PDB entry 8AP6 | electron microscopy, 3.20 A resolution | chains B1 and E1 of the 80 polymer chains in the assembly

[Chain B1]
Name: ATP synthase subunit alpha, mitochondrial
Organism: Trypanosoma brucei brucei
UniProt: Q9GS23 (ATPA_TRYBB); residue numbers follow UniProt; this construct covers 1-584
Amino-acid sequence (584 residues; each row starts with the number of its first residue):
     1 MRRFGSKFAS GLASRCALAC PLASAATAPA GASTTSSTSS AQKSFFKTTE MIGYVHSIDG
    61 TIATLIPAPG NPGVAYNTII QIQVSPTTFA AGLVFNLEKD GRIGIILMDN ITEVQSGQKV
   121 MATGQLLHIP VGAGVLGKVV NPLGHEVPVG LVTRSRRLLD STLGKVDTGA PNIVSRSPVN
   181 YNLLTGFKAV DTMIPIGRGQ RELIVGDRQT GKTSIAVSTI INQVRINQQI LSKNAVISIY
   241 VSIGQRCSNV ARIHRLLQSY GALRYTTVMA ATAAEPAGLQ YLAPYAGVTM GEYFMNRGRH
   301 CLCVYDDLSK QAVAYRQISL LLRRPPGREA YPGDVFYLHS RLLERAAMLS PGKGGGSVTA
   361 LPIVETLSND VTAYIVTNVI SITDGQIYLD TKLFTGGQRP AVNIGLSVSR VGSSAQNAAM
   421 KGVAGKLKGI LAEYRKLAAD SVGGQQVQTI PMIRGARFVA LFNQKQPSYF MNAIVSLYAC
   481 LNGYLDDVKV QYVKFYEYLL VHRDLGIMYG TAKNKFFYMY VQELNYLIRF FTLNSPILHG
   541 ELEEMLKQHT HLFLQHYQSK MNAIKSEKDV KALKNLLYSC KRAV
Not modelled in the structure: 1-45, 152-160, 439-445
Bound ions: Mg2+: Thr-213 (together with ATP)
Residues lining bound ligands:
  - ATP (adenosine-5'-triphosphate), molecule 1: Asp-207, Arg-208, Gln-209, Thr-210, Gly-211, Lys-212, Thr-213, Ser-214, Gln-245, Glu-365, Phe-394, Arg-399, Pro-400, Gln-464, Lys-465, Arg-582
  - ATP, molecule 2: Ile-380, Ser-381, Val-408, Arg-410
Curated features (UniProtKB/Swiss-Prot):
  - binding site (ATP): Asp-207 to Ser-214, Gln-464
  - site: Leu-159, Asp-160 (Cleavage), Ser-407 (Required for activity)

[Chain E1]
Name: ATP synthase subunit beta, mitochondrial
Organism: Trypanosoma brucei brucei
Notes: EC 7.1.2.2
UniProt: Q9GPE9 (ATPB_TRYBB); numbering as in UniProt (aligned over 1-519)
Amino-acid sequence (519 residues; row label = number of the first residue in the row):
     1 MLTRFRSAVL RGAVSITGAR AASTAPVADH KGRVGHVSQV IGAVVDVHFA DGVPPVLTAL
    61 DVVDKLGRDE PLTLEIVQHL DAHTGRCIAM QTTDLLKLKA KVVSTGGNIS VPVGRETLGR
   121 IFNVLGDAID QRGPVGEKLR MPIHAVAPKL ADQAAEDAVL TTGIKVIDLI LPYCKGGKIG
   181 LFGGAGVGKT VIIMELINNV AKGHGGFSVF AGVGERTREG TDLYLEMMQS KVIDLKGESK
   241 CVLVYGQMNE PPGARARVAQ SALTMAEYFR DVEGQDVLLF IDNIFRFTQA NSEVSALLGR
   301 IPAAVGYQPT LAEDLGQLQE RITSTTKGSI TSVQAVYVPA DDITDPAPAT TFSHLDATTV
   361 LDRAVAESGI YPAVNPLECA SRIMDPDVIS VDHYNVAQDV VQMLTKYREL QDIIAVLGID
   421 ELSEEDKLIV DRARKLVKFL SQPFQVAEVF TGMTGHYVQL DDTIDSFSGL LMGTYDQVPE
   481 MAFYMVGGIN SVLEKAKKMA EEAAELEKMR RARVAQASS
Not modelled in the structure: 1-27, 514-519
Curated features (UniProtKB/Swiss-Prot):
  - binding site (ATP): Gly-184 to Val-191, Arg-216

[Interface between chain B1 and chain E1]
Contacting residue pairs (62):
  His-56(B1) / Leu-80(E1)
  His-56(B1) / Asp-81(E1)
  His-56(B1) / Ala-82(E1)
  Ser-57(B1) / His-79(E1)
  Ser-57(B1) / Leu-80(E1)
  Ile-58(B1) / Gln-78(E1)
  Ile-58(B1) / His-79(E1)  hydrogen bond (backbone-backbone)
  Asp-59(B1) / Gln-78(E1)  hydrogen bond
  Asp-59(B1) / Arg-300(E1)  salt bridge
  Gly-60(B1) / Arg-300(E1)
  Gln-115(B1) / Val-53(E1)
  Gln-115(B1) / Pro-55(E1)
  Gln-115(B1) / His-79(E1)
  Ser-116(B1) / Val-53(E1)
  Ser-116(B1) / His-79(E1)  hydrogen bond (backbone-side chain)
  Ser-116(B1) / Asp-81(E1)  hydrogen bond (side chain-backbone)
  Ser-116(B1) / Ala-82(E1)
  Val-139(B1) / Leu-150(E1)  hydrophobic
  Val-147(B1) / Leu-150(E1)  hydrophobic
  Pro-148(B1) / Ala-151(E1)
  Gly-150(B1) / Ala-151(E1)
  Arg-208(B1) / Phe-352(E1)
  Gln-209(B1) / Leu-355(E1)
  Gln-245(B1) / Glu-320(E1)
  Arg-246(B1) / Lys-178(E1)
  Arg-246(B1) / Glu-320(E1)
  Arg-246(B1) / His-354(E1)  hydrogen bond (side chain-backbone)
  Arg-246(B1) / Asp-356(E1)  salt bridge
  Cys-247(B1) / Leu-150(E1)  hydrophobic
  Cys-247(B1) / Gln-153(E1)  hydrogen bond
  Cys-247(B1) / Glu-320(E1)  hydrogen bond (backbone-side chain)
  Ala-251(B1) / Leu-150(E1)  hydrophobic
  Ala-251(B1) / Gln-153(E1)
  Arg-252(B1) / Asp-157(E1)  salt bridge
  Arg-252(B1) / Arg-382(E1)
  Arg-255(B1) / Ala-154(E1)  hydrogen bond (side chain-backbone)
  Arg-255(B1) / Ala-155(E1)  hydrogen bond (side chain-backbone)
  Ala-273(B1) / Glu-320(E1)
  Ala-274(B1) / Glu-320(E1)
  Gln-317(B1) / Pro-309(E1)
  Gln-317(B1) / Thr-310(E1)
  Gln-317(B1) / Glu-313(E1)  hydrogen bond
  Leu-320(B1) / Ile-301(E1)  hydrophobic
  Leu-320(B1) / Ala-303(E1)  hydrophobic
  Leu-320(B1) / Pro-309(E1)  hydrophobic
  Leu-321(B1) / Arg-300(E1)
  Arg-323(B1) / Gly-299(E1)  hydrogen bond (side chain-backbone)
  Arg-323(B1) / Ile-301(E1)
  Glu-329(B1) / Ala-304(E1)
  Ala-330(B1) / Ala-303(E1)
  Ala-330(B1) / Ala-304(E1)
  Leu-367(B1) / Thr-344(E1)
  Ser-368(B1) / Thr-344(E1)
  Glu-567(B1) / Met-472(E1)
  Lys-571(B1) / Ser-468(E1)  hydrogen bond
  Lys-571(B1) / Met-472(E1)
  Tyr-578(B1) / Asn-395(E1)
  Tyr-578(B1) / Gln-398(E1)
  Tyr-578(B1) / Asp-399(E1)
  Arg-582(B1) / Asp-385(E1)  salt bridge
  Arg-582(B1) / Pro-386(E1)
  Arg-582(B1) / Asp-387(E1)  salt bridge
Also at the interface, not in a pair above, chain B1 (44 interface residues in all): Gly-117, Val-149, Ser-248, Val-250, Pro-276, Ala-277, Val-313, Arg-316, Pro-326, Lys-465, Asn-575
Also at the interface, not in a pair above, chain E1 (51 interface residues in all): Pro-54, Ala-147, Pro-148, Lys-149, Glu-156, Pro-302, Ala-312, Gly-316, Gln-317, Thr-323, Ile-343, Ser-353, Tyr-394, Gly-473

[Overview]
44 residues of chain B1 and 51 residues of chain E1 are in contact; the contacts include 12 hydrogen bonds and
5 salt bridges. Among the polar pairs are Asp-59(B1)/Arg-300(E1), Arg-246(B1)/Asp-356(E1) and
Arg-252(B1)/Asp-157(E1). Chain B1 binds ATP.
Here chain B1 is ATP synthase subunit alpha, mitochondrial and chain E1 is ATP synthase subunit beta,
mitochondrial, both from Trypanosoma brucei brucei. Entry 8AP6 (Trypanosoma brucei mitochondrial F1Fo ATP
synthase dimer) was determined by electron microscopy together with 8AP7, 8AP8, 8AP9, 8APA, 8APB, 8APC and 7
further entries from the same study.
